2ZWD - chains A and B; structure by X-ray diffraction, 1.35 A resolution.

[Chain A]
Molecule: Tyrosinase
From: Streptomyces castaneoglobisporus
Notes: EC 1.14.18.1
Reference sequence: Q83WS2 (Q83WS2_9ACTO); numbering as in UniProt (aligned over 1-273)
Sequence (281 residues; each row starts with the number of its first residue):
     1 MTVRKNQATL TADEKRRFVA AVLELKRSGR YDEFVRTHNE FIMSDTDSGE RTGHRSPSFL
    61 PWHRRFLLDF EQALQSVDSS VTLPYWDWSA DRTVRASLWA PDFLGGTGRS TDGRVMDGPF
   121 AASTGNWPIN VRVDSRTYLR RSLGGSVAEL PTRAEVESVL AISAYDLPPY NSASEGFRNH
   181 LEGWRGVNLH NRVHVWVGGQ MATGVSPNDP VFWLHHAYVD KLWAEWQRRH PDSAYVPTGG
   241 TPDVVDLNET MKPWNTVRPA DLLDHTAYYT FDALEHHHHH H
Unresolved in the structure: 1, 275-281
Differences from the reference sequence: conflict S123 (Phe in Q83WS2); expression tag (274-281)
Metal / ion sites: Cu+ site 1: H38, H54, H63 (shared with Y98(B) of chain B); Cu+ site 2: H190, H194, H216

[Chain B]
Molecule: MelC
From: Streptomyces castaneoglobisporus
Reference sequence: Q83WS1 (Q83WS1_9ACTO); residues 1-126 here = UniProt positions 1-126
Sequence (134 residues; numbered 1 to 134; the number before each row is that of its first residue):
     1 MPEITRRRAL TAAAAVAATA SAAVTLAAPA ASAAGHHEPA APESFDEVYK GRRIQGRPAR
    61 GAAHHHEHGG GYEVFVDGVQ LHVMRNADGS WISVVSHYDP VPTPRAAARA AVDELQGAPL
   121 LPFPANLEHH HHHH
Unresolved in the structure: 1-39, 60-70, 124-134
Differences from the reference sequence: conflict R60 (Gly in Q83WS1), A62 (Gly in Q83WS1); expression tag (127-134)
Metal / ion sites: Cu+ site 1: H82, M84, H97 (together with nitrate ion); Cu+ site 2: Y98 (shared with H38(A), H54(A), H63(A) of chain A)

[How chain A and chain B interact]
Pairs across the interface - 56 pairs, chain A then chain B:
  H38(A) with Y98(B)
  N39(A) with V94(B)
  I42(A) with M84(B); H97(B); Y98(B)
  M43(A) with H82(B), hydrogen bond (backbone-side chain); M84(B)
  D45(A) with M84(B)
  T46(A) with M84(B)
  D47(A) with N86(B); A87(B), hydrogen bond (side chain-backbone)
  R55(A) with M84(B); N86(B), hydrogen bond; I92(B)
  T111(A) with Q116(B)
  D112(A) with Q116(B)
  R132(A) with L121(B)
  V133(A) with V94(B), hydrophobic; V95(B), hydrophobic; L120(B); L121(B), hydrogen bond (backbone-backbone)
  D134(A) with E114(B); L115(B); A118(B); P119(B); L121(B)
  S135(A) with A118(B); P119(B), hydrogen bond (side chain-backbone); L121(B)
  R136(A) with E114(B), salt bridge; L115(B), hydrogen bond (side chain-backbone); Q116(B), hydrogen bond; A118(B)
  R140(A) with E114(B), salt bridge
  S172(A) with N86(B); A87(B)
  A173(A) with A87(B), hydrophobic
  W184(A) with I92(B), hydrophobic; H97(B); P100(B), hydrophobic
  R185(A) with D88(B), salt bridge
  H190(A) with Y98(B)
  N191(A) with Y98(B)
  H194(A) with Y98(B)
  V195(A) with Y98(B); D99(B)
  M201(A) with Y98(B)
  A202(A) with V95(B); S96(B); H97(B), hydrogen bond (backbone-backbone); Y98(B)
  T203(A) with V94(B); V95(B); Y98(B)
  G204(A) with V94(B), hydrogen bond (backbone-backbone)
  S206(A) with Y98(B), hydrogen bond
Also at the interface, not in a pair above, chain A (34 interface residues in all): S44, S110, G113, N171, G199

[Summary]
Chain A and chain B form an interface of 34 and 20 residues respectively, with 10 hydrogen bonds and 3 salt
bridges. Polar contacts include R136(A)-E114(B), R140(A)-E114(B) and R185(A)-D88(B). H38(A), H54(A), H63(A)
and Y98(B) coordinate Cu+ site 2.
Here chain A is Tyrosinase and chain B is MelC, both from Streptomyces castaneoglobisporus. Entry 2ZWD
(Crystal structure of the copper-bound tyrosinase in complex with a caddie protein from streptomyces
castaneoglobisporus obtained ...) was determined by X-ray diffraction.
